Entry 1BCP (X-ray diffraction, 2.70 A resolution); this record covers chains B and D of the 6 polymer chains in the assembly.

[Chain B]
Molecule: Pertussis toxin
From: Bordetella pertussis
Notes: EC 2.4.2.-
UniProt: P04978 (TOX2_BORPE); residues 1-199 here correspond to UniProt positions 28-226 (UniProt number = residue number + 27)
Amino-acid sequence (199 residues; numbered 1 to 199; the number before each row is that of its first residue):
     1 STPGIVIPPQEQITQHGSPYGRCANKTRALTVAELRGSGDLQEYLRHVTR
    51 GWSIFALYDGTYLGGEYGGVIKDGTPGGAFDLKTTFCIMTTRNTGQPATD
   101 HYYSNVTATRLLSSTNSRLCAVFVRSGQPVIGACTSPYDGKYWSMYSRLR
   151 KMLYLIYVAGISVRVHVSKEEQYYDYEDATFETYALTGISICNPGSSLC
Not modelled in the structure: 1-2
Disulfides: Cys23-Cys87, Cys120-Cys134, Cys192-Cys199

[Chain D]
Molecule: Pertussis toxin
From: Bordetella pertussis
Notes: EC 2.4.2.-
UniProt: P0A3R5 (TOX4_BORPE); residues 1-110 here correspond to UniProt positions 43-152 (UniProt number = residue number + 42)
Amino-acid sequence (110 residues; each row starts with the number of its first residue):
     1 DVPYVLVKTNMVVTSVAMKPYEVTPTRMLVCGIAAKLGAAASSPDAHVPF
    51 CFGKDLKRPGSSPMEVMLRAVFMQQRPLRMFLGPKQLTFEGKPALELIRM
   101 VECSGKQDCP
Disulfides: Cys31-Cys51, Cys103-Cys109

[How chain B and chain D interact]
Contacting residue pairs (54; chain B residue first):
  Tyr20(B) - Pro3(D)
  Tyr20(B) - Tyr4(D)
  Tyr20(B) - Val5(D)  hydrogen bond (backbone-backbone)
  Gly21(B) - Val5(D)
  Arg22(B) - Val5(D)
  Arg22(B) - Pro84(D)
  Arg22(B) - Ile98(D)
  Arg28(B) - Arg99(D)
  Tyr58(B) - Arg79(D)  hydrogen bond
  Tyr58(B) - Phe81(D)  hydrophobic
  Pro76(B) - Pro110(D)  hydrophobic
  Gly77(B) - Val7(D)
  Phe80(B) - Tyr4(D)
  Phe80(B) - Val5(D)
  Arg110(B) - Arg79(D)
  Arg110(B) - Glu102(D)  hydrogen bond (side chain-backbone)
  Arg110(B) - Ser104(D)  hydrogen bond
  Arg110(B) - Asp108(D)  salt bridge
  Leu111(B) - Met67(D)
  Leu111(B) - Ala70(D)  hydrophobic
  Leu111(B) - Val101(D)
  Leu111(B) - Glu102(D)  hydrogen bond (backbone-side chain)
  Leu112(B) - Met67(D)
  Leu112(B) - Met100(D)
  Leu112(B) - Val101(D)  hydrophobic
  Ser113(B) - Pro63(D)
  Ser113(B) - Met64(D)
  Ser113(B) - Met67(D)  hydrogen bond
  Ser113(B) - Arg99(D)
  Ser113(B) - Met100(D)  hydrogen bond (backbone-backbone)
  Ser114(B) - Met64(D)
  Ser114(B) - Ile98(D)
  Thr115(B) - Met64(D)
  Thr115(B) - Leu97(D)
  Thr115(B) - Ile98(D)  hydrogen bond (side chain-backbone)
  Ser117(B) - Pro63(D)
  Leu119(B) - Pro63(D)  hydrophobic
  Pro137(B) - Pro63(D)
  Tyr138(B) - Ser62(D)
  Tyr138(B) - Pro63(D)
  Tyr146(B) - Ser61(D)  hydrogen bond (side chain-backbone)
  Tyr146(B) - Ser62(D)  hydrogen bond (side chain-backbone)
  Tyr146(B) - Pro63(D)
  Tyr146(B) - Val66(D)
  Arg150(B) - Val66(D)
  Tyr154(B) - Ala70(D)  hydrophobic
  Tyr157(B) - Ala70(D)  hydrophobic
  Tyr157(B) - Arg76(D)  hydrogen bond
  Tyr157(B) - Glu102(D)  hydrogen bond
  Val158(B) - Gln74(D)  hydrogen bond (backbone-side chain)
  Asp175(B) - Arg99(D)  hydrogen bond (backbone-side chain)
  Glu177(B) - Arg79(D)  salt bridge
  Glu177(B) - Phe81(D)
  Glu177(B) - Arg99(D)  salt bridge
Interface residues without a listed pair, chain B (27 interface residues in all): Asp81, Arg118
Interface residues without a listed pair, chain D (30 interface residues in all): Arg58, Gly60, Arg69, Val71, Met73

[Overview]
27 residues of chain B face 30 of chain D across their interface, with 14 hydrogen bonds and 3 salt bridges.
Polar contacts include Arg110(B)-Asp108(D), Glu177(B)-Arg79(D) and Glu177(B)-Arg99(D).
Chain B is Pertussis toxin and chain D is Pertussis toxin, both from Bordetella pertussis; the structure,
Binary complex of pertussis toxin and ATP, was determined by X-ray diffraction.
